2ZNE - chains A and C; structure by X-ray diffraction, 2.20 A resolution.

== Chain A ==
Protein: Programmed cell death protein 6
From: Homo sapiens
Reference sequence: O75340 (PDCD6_HUMAN); numbering as in UniProt (aligned over 24-191)
Amino-acid sequence (169 residues; numbered 2 to 191; 21 numbers in that range are skipped by the numbering (no residue carries them; nothing is unmodelled there); the number before each row is that of its first residue):
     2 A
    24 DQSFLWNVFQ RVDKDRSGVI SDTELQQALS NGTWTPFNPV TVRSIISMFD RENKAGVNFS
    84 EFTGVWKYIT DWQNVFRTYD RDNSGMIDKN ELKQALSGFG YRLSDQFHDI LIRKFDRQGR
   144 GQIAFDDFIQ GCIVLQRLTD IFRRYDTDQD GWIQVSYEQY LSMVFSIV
Unresolved in the structure: 2
UniProt features mapped onto this chain:
  - binding site (Ca(2+)): D36, D38, S40, V42, E47, D103, D105, S107, M109, E114
  - binding site (Mg(2+)): D169, D171, D173, W175
  - modified residue: A2 (N-acetylalanine)
  - natural variant: G123 (G123C: In a breast cancer sample)
  - mutagenesis: E47 (E47A: Loss of interaction with SEC31A and PLSCR3, and loss of localization to the endoplasmic reticulum; when associated with A-114), L52 (L52A: Strongly impaired interaction with SEC31A. Slightly reduced interaction with PDCD6IP), S53 (S53G: Slightly reduced interaction with SEC31A. Does not affect interaction with PDCD6IP), W57 (W57A: Does not affect interaction with SEC31A. Reduces the interaction with HEBP2, PDCD6IP and ANXA7), F60 (F60A: Abolishes the interaction with SEC31A, PDCD6IP, ANXA7 and ANXA11), F85 (F85A: Strongly impaired interaction with SEC31A and TFG. Does not affect interaction with PDCD6IP), W89 (W89A: Does not affect interaction with SEC31A. Does not affect interaction with PDCD6IP), Y91 (Y91A: Abolishes the interaction with PDCD6IP, ANXA7 and ANXA11), I92 (I92A: Does not affect interaction with SEC31A. Does not affect interaction with PDCD6IP), W95 (W95A: Abolishes the interaction with PDCD6IP, ANXA7 and ANXA11), E114 (E114A: Loss of interaction with SEC31A and PLSCR3, and loss of localization to the endoplasmic reticulum; when associated with A-47), F122 (F122A: Increases interaction with PDCD6IP and ANXA7. Impairs interaction with ANXA11. Augments stauroporine-induced cell death; F122G: Increases interaction with PDCD6IP ...), 2 further mutagenesis entries in UniProt
Residues lining bound ligands:
  - Zn2+ (ZN), molecule 1: D36, D38, S40, V42, I43, S44, E47
  - Zn2+ (ZN), molecule 2: D103, D105, S107, M109, I110, D111, E114, Q145
  - Zn2+ (ZN), molecule 3: D105, S107, D111, E114, Q145
Reported in the primary citation:
  - conformationally variable residues (side-chain flip): R125
  - mutagenesis - G121DEL/F122DEL: abolished binding to Alix

== Chain C ==
Protein: 16-meric peptide from Programmed cell death 6-interacting protein
Notes: fragment: ALG-2 binding site, residues 799-814
Reference sequence: Q8WUM4 (PDC6I_HUMAN); residues 1-16 here correspond to UniProt positions 799-814 (UniProt number = residue number + 798)
Amino-acid sequence (16 residues; row label = number of the first residue in the row):
     1 QGPPYPTYPG YPGYSQ
Unresolved in the structure: 1
Construct notes: engineered mutation S15 (Cys813 in Q8WUM4)
UniProt features mapped onto this chain:
  - region: P3 to Y8 (Interaction with CEP55)
Reported in the primary citation:
  - contacts within the chain: P9-Y14
  - mutagenesis - P9G: decreased binding to Programmed cell death protein 6 (chain A)

== Interface between chain A and chain C ==
Residue-residue contacts (34; chain A residue first):
  M71(A) with Q16(C)
  F72(A) with Q16(C)
  R74(A) with Q16(C)
  Y91(A) with P12(C); G13(C)
  D94(A) with P12(C)
  W95(A) with Y11(C), hydrophobic; P12(C), hydrogen bond (side chain-backbone)
  F122(A) with P6(C); Y8(C); G10(C); Y11(C), hydrophobic
  G123(A) with P4(C); Y5(C); P6(C); Y8(C)
  Y124(A) with P4(C); Y5(C), hydrophobic; P6(C); Y11(C)
  R125(A) with G2(C), hydrogen bond (side chain-backbone); P3(C), hydrogen bond (side chain-backbone); P4(C), hydrogen bond (backbone-backbone)
  Q159(A) with Y11(C); G13(C); Y14(C)
  T162(A) with Y5(C)
  F165(A) with Y5(C), hydrophobic
  R166(A) with Y5(C); P6(C), hydrogen bond (side chain-backbone); Y14(C)
  D169(A) with Y5(C), hydrogen bond
  Q172(A) with P3(C)
  G174(A) with P4(C)
Interface residues without a listed pair, chain A (20 interface residues in all): V98, G121, D173
Interface residues without a listed pair, chain C (13 interface residues in all): T7
The authors on this interface:
  - residue pairs: W95(A)-P12(C), F122(A)-Y11(C) (hydrophobic contact), G123(A)-P6(C) (hydrophobic contact), R125(A)-P4(C), R125(A)-G2(C)
  - interface residues, chain A: M71(A), F72(A), Y91(A), D94(A), W95(A), F122(A), G123(A), Y124(A), Q159(A), T162(A), F165(A), D169(A), Q172(A), G174(A)
  - hot spots on chain A (mutagenesis) - R125A: abolished binding to Alix
  - interface residues, chain C: G2(C), P3(C), P6(C), Y11(C), Q16(C)

== Summary ==
20 residues of chain A and 13 residues of chain C are in contact; the contacts include 6 hydrogen bonds. Among
the polar pairs are W95(A)-P12(C), R125(A)-G2(C) and R125(A)-P3(C). The authors report contacts between W95(A)
and P12(C), R125(A) and P4(C) and R125(A) and G2(C); hydrophobic contacts between F122(A) and Y11(C) and
G123(A) and P6(C). From the paper: G121DEL/F122DEL and R125A of chain A abolish binding to Alix; interface
residues M71(A), F72(A) and G2(C) among others.
Chain A is Programmed cell death protein 6 (Homo sapiens) and chain C is 16-meric peptide from Programmed cell
death 6-interacting protein; the structure, Crystal structure of Zn2+-bound form of des3-23ALG-2 complexed
with Alix ABS peptide, was determined by X-ray diffraction (same publication as 2ZN8, 2ZN9 and 2ZND).
